PDB entry 3B9O | X-ray diffraction, 1.90 A resolution | chain A

[Chain A]
Name: Alkane monooxygenase
Organism: Geobacillus thermodenitrificans
Notes: EC 1.14.15.-
UniProtKB: A4IU28 (A4IU28_GEOTN); residues 1-440 here = UniProt positions 1-440
Sequence (440 residues; each row starts with the number of its first residue):
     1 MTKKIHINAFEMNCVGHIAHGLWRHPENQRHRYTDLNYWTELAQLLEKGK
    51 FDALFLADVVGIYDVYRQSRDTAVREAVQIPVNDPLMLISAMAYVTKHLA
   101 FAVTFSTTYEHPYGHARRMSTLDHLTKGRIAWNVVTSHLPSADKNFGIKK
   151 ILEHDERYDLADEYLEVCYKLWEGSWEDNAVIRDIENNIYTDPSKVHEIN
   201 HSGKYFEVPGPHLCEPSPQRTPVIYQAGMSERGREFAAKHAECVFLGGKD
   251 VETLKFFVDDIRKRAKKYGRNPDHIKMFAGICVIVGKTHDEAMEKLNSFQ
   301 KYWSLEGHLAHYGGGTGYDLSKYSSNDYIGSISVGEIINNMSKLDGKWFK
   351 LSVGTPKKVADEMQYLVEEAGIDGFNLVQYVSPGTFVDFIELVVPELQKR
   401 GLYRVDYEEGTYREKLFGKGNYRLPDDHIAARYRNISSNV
Unresolved in the structure: 1-2, 436-440
Residues lining bound ligands: FMN (flavin mononucleotide): A57, D58, V59, T104, V135, T136, S137, H138, H154, Y158, A227, G228, M229, S230, G233, F245, L246, G247, F349
UniProt features mapped onto this chain:
  - binding site (FMN): D58, S137, H138, Y158, A227 to S230
  - mutagenesis: C14 (C14A: Loss of activity. Prevents dimerization), H17 (H17F: Loss of activity. Can still form dimers), Y63 (Y63F: Loss of activity. Can still form dimers), Q79 (Q79L: Loss of activity. Can still form dimers), A102 (A102D: 2.1-fold increase in activity toward hexadecane. Uses a narrower spectrum of n-alkanes; A102E: 2.2-fold increase in activity toward hexadecane), F146 (F146C: Loss of activity with hexadecane as substrate. 2.9-fold increase in activity toward hexadecane; when associated with I-376; F146E: 2.0-fold increase in activity toward hexadecane ...), H311 (H311F: Loss of activity. Can still form dimers), L320 (L320A: 2.2-fold increase in activity toward hexadecane. Uses a narrower spectrum of n-alkanes; L320V: 2.5-fold increase in activity toward hexadecane), N376 (N376I: Loss of activity with hexadecane as substrate. 2.9-fold increase in activity toward hexadecane; when associated with C-146. 2.0-fold increase in activity toward hexadecane ...)

[Overview]
Bound to chain A: flavin mononucleotide. From UniProt: 8 FMN-binding residues and 9 mutagenesis sites.
Chain A is Alkane monooxygenase (Geobacillus thermodenitrificans); the structure, long-chain alkane
monooxygenase (LadA) in complex with coenzyme FMN, was determined by X-ray diffraction, deposited together
with 3B9N.
